Entry 8QHN (X-ray diffraction, 1.99 A resolution); this record covers chains A and D of the 4 polymer chains in the assembly.

# Chain A
Name: NADP-dependent glyceraldehyde-3-phosphate dehydrogenase
Organism: Streptococcus pyogenes
Reference sequence: A0A4U9C786 (A0A4U9C786_STRPY); residue numbers follow UniProt; this construct covers 1-475
Chain sequence (475 residues; row label = number of the first residue in the row):
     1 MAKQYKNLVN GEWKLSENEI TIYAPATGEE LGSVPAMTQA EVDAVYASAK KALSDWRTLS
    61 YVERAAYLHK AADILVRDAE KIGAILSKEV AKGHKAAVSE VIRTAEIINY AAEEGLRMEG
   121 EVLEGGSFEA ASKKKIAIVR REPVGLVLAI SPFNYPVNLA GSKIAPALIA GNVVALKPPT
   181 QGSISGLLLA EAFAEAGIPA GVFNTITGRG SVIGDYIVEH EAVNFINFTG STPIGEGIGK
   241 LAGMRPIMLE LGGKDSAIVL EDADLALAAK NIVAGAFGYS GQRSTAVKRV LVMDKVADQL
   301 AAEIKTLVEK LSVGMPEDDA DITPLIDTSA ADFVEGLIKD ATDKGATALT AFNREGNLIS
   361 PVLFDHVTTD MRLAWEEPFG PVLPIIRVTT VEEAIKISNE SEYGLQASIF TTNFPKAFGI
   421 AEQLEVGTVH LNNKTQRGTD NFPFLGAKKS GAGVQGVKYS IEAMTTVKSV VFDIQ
Disordered / not traced: 1
Sequence notes: conflict Thr58 (Ala in A0A4U9C786), Ser284 (Cys in A0A4U9C786)
Ligand contacts:
  - erythose-4-phosphate (E4P): Arg103, Asn154, Tyr155, Gln282, Arg283, Ser284, Thr285, Gln436, Arg437, Gly438
  - NADP (NAP; NADP nicotinamide-adenine-dinucleotide phosphate): Ile150, Ser151, Pro152, Phe153, Asn154, Leu159, Lys177, Pro178, Pro179, Thr180, Gln181, Gly208, Arg209, Gly210, Ser211, Gly214, Asp215, Val218, Phe228, Thr229, Gly230, Ser231, Ile234, Ile238, Glu250, Leu251, Gly252, Gly253, Ser284, Glu377, Phe379, Leu405, Arg437, Phe444

# Chain D
Name: NADP-dependent glyceraldehyde-3-phosphate dehydrogenase
Organism: Streptococcus pyogenes
Reference sequence: A0A4U9C786 (A0A4U9C786_STRPY); residue numbers follow UniProt; this construct covers 2-475
Chain sequence (480 residues; each row starts with the number of its first residue; note: 6 numbers in that range are skipped by the numbering (no residue carries them; nothing is unmodelled there); numbers below 1 keep their minus sign (Ile-10 is residue -10)):
   -10 IEGRRD
     2 AKQYKNLVNG EWKLSENEIT IYAPATGEEL GSVPAMTQAE VDAVYASAKK ALSDWRTLSY
    62 VERAAYLHKA ADILVRDAEK IGAILSKEVA KGHKAAVSEV IRTAEIINYA AEEGLRMEGE
   122 VLEGGSFEAA SKKKIAIVRR EPVGLVLAIS PFNYPVNLAG SKIAPALIAG NVVALKPPTQ
   182 GSISGLLLAE AFAEAGIPAG VFNTITGRGS VIGDYIVEHE AVNFINFTGS TPIGEGIGKL
   242 AGMRPIMLEL GGKDSAIVLE DADLALAAKN IVAGAFGYSG QRSTAVKRVL VMDKVADQLA
   302 AEIKTLVEKL SVGMPEDDAD ITPLIDTSAA DFVEGLIKDA TDKGATALTA FNREGNLISP
   362 VLFDHVTTDM RLAWEEPFGP VLPIIRVTTV EEAIKISNES EYGLQASIFT TNFPKAFGIA
   422 EQLEVGTVHL NNKTQRGTDN FPFLGAKKSG AGVQGVKYSI EAMTTVKSVV FDIQ
Sequence notes: expression tag (-10 to -5); conflict Thr58 (Ala in A0A4U9C786), Ser284 (Cys in A0A4U9C786)

# Interface between chain A and chain D
Contacting residue pairs (51):
  Thr58(A) with Lys133(D), hydrogen bond (backbone-side chain)
  Ser60(A) with Gly126(D); Ala130(D); Lys133(D)
  Tyr61(A) with Gly126(D), hydrogen bond (backbone-backbone)
  Val62(A) with Gly126(D), hydrogen bond (backbone-backbone); Ser127(D); Phe128(D); Glu129(D); Ala130(D)
  Glu63(A) with Ala130(D)
  Leu116(A) with Ser127(D), hydrogen bond (backbone-side chain)
  Glu119(A) with Glu121(D); Val122(D); Leu123(D)
  Gly120(A) with Glu121(D); Val122(D), hydrogen bond (backbone-backbone)
  Glu121(A) with Gly120(D); Val122(D)
  Val122(A) with Glu119(D); Gly120(D), hydrogen bond (backbone-backbone); Glu121(D); Val122(D), hydrophobic; Ile138(D), hydrophobic; Arg140(D)
  Leu123(A) with Glu119(D)
  Glu124(A) with Arg140(D), salt bridge
  Gly126(A) with Ser60(D); Tyr61(D), hydrogen bond (backbone-backbone); Val62(D), hydrogen bond (backbone-backbone)
  Ser127(A) with Val62(D); Leu116(D), hydrogen bond (side chain-backbone)
  Phe128(A) with Val62(D)
  Glu129(A) with Val62(D)
  Ala130(A) with Ser60(D); Val62(D); Glu63(D)
  Lys133(A) with Thr58(D), hydrogen bond (side chain-backbone); Ser60(D)
  Ile136(A) with Arg140(D)
  Ile138(A) with Val122(D), hydrophobic; Ile138(D), hydrophobic
  Arg140(A) with Val122(D); Glu124(D), salt bridge; Ile136(D); Ile474(D)
  Thr412(A) with Thr412(D)
  Phe414(A) with Phe414(D), hydrophobic; Pro415(D), hydrophobic
  Pro415(A) with Phe414(D), hydrophobic
  Ile474(A) with Arg140(D)
Other interface residues (no listed pair), chain A (29 interface residues in all): Leu59, Arg117, Met118, Val139
Other interface residues (no listed pair), chain D (29 interface residues in all): Leu59, Arg117, Met118, Val139

# Overview
Chain A and chain D each contribute 29 residues to their interface; the contacts include 10 hydrogen bonds and
2 salt bridges. Polar contacts include Glu124(A)-Arg140(D), Arg140(A)-Glu124(D) and Thr58(A)-Lys133(D). Bound
to chain A: NADP and erythose-4-phosphate.
Here chain A is NADP-dependent glyceraldehyde-3-phosphate dehydrogenase and chain D is NADP-dependent
glyceraldehyde-3-phosphate dehydrogenase, both from Streptococcus pyogenes. Entry 8QHN (Streptococcus pyogenes
GapN in complex with NADPH and erythrose-4-phosphate) was determined by X-ray diffraction (same publication as
9RAS, 9RAV, 9RAU, 9RAZ and 9RB1).
